5VEC - chain A; structure by X-ray diffraction, 2.20 A resolution.

[Chain A]
Name: Phosphoglucomutase-1
Organism: Homo sapiens
Notes: EC 5.4.2.2
UniProtKB: P36871 (PGM1_HUMAN); numbering as in UniProt (aligned over 1-562)
Amino-acid sequence (585 residues; each row starts with the number of its first residue; numbers below 1 keep their minus sign (Met-22 is residue -22)):
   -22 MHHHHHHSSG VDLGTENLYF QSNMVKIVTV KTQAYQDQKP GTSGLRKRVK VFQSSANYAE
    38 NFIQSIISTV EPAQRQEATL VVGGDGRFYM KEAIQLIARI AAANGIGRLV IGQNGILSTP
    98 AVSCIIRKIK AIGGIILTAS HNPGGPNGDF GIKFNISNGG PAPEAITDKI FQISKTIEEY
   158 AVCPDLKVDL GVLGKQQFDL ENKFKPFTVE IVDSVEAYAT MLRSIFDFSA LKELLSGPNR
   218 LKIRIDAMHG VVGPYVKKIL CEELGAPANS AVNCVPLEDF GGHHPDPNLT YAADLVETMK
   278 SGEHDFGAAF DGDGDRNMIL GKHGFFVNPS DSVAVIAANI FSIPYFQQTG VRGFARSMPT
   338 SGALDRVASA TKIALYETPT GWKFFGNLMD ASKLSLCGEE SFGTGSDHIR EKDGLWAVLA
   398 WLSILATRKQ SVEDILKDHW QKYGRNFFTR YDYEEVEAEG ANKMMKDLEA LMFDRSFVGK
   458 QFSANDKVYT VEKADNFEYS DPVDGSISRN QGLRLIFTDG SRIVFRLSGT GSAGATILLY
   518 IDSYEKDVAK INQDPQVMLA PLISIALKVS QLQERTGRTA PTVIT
Disordered / not traced: -22 to -2
Sequence notes: expression tag (-22 to 0); engineered mutation Leu515 (Arg in P36871)
Swiss-Prot annotation at these positions:
  - active site: Ser117 (Phosphoserine intermediate)
  - binding site (alpha-D-glucose 1,6-bisphosphate): Arg23, Ser117, Asp292, Arg293, Thr357, Glu376, Ser378, Lys389
  - binding site (Mg(2+)): Ser117, Asp288, Asp290, Asp292
  - modified residue: Met1 (N-acetylmethionine), Lys16 (N6-acetyllysine), Thr115 (Phosphothreonine), Ser117 (Phosphoserine), Ser134 (Phosphoserine), Thr185 (Phosphothreonine), Ser201 (Phosphoserine), Ser206 (Phosphoserine), Ser213 (Phosphoserine), Lys349 (N6-acetyllysine), Tyr353 (Phosphotyrosine), Ser369 (Phosphoserine), Ser378 (Phosphoserine), Lys419 (N6-succinyllysine), Thr467 (Phosphothreonine), Ser477 (Phosphoserine), Ser485 (Phosphoserine), Ser505 (Phosphoserine), Thr507 (Phosphothreonine), Ser509 (Phosphoserine) and 1 more in UniProt
  - natural variant: Thr19 (T19A: In CDG1T), Asn38 (N38Y: In CDG1T), Gln41 (Q41R: In CDG1T), Asp62 (D62H: In CDG1T), Lys68 (K68M: In allele PGM1*7+, allele PGM1*7-, allele PGM1*3+ and allele PGM1*3-), Thr115 (T115A: In CDG1T), Gly121 (G121R: In CDG1T), Arg221 (R221C: In allele PGM1*2+, allele PGM1*2-, allele PGM1*3+ and allele PGM1*3-), Asp263 (D263G: In CDG1T; D263Y: In CDG1T), Gly291 (G291R: In CDG1T), Gly330 (G330R: In CDG1T), Glu377 (E377K: In CDG1T), 3 further natural variant entries in UniProt
Metal / ion sites: Mg2+: Ser117, Asp288, Asp290, Asp292
From the paper describing this entry:
  - disease-associated variants - R503Q, R515L: abolished catalytic activity (citing earlier work)
  - conformationally variable residues (order/disorder transition): Thr507 to Ser509
  - catalytic residues: Ser117 (citing earlier work)

[In short]
The Mg2+ site is built by Ser117, Asp288, Asp290 and Asp292. Curated annotation (UniProt) lists active-site
residue Ser117, 8 alpha-D-glucose 1,6-bisphosphate-binding residues and 4 Mg2+-binding residues. From the
paper: the catalytic residue Ser117; R503Q and R515L abolish catalytic activity.
Chain A is Phosphoglucomutase-1 (Homo sapiens); the structure, Crystal Structure of the R515L missense variant
of human PGM1, was determined by X-ray diffraction, deposited together with 6UIQ, 5VIN, 5VBI and 5VG7.
